PDB entry 8S7X | electron microscopy, 2.78 A resolution | chains C and F of the 11 polymer chains in the assembly

[Chain C (and F)]
Name: Methyl-coenzyme M reductase subunit alpha
Organism: Methanococcus maripaludis
Notes: EC 2.8.4.1; chain F of this document is another copy of the same molecule, construct and numbering; everything in this record applies to it too
Reference sequence: A0A2L1CBB0 (A0A2L1CBB0_METMI); numbering as in UniProt (aligned over 1-553)
Sequence (553 residues; row label = number of the first residue in the row):
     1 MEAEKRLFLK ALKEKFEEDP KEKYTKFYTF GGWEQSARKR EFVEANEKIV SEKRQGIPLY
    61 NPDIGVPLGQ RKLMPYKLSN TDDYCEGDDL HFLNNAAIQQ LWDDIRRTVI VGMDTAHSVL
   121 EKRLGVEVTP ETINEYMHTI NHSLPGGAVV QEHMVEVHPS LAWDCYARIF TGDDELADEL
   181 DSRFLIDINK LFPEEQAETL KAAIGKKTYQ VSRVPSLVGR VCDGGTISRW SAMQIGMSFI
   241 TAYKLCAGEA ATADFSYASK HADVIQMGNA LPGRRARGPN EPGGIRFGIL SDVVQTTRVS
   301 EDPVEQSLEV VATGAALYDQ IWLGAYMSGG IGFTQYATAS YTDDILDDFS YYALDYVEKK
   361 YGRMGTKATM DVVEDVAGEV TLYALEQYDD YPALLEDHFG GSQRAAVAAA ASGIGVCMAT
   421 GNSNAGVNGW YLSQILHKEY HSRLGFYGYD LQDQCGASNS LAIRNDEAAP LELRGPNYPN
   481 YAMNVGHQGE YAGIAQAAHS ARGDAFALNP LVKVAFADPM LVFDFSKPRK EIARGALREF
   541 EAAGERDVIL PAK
Unresolved in the structure: 1-3 (chain F: 1-58)
Modified / non-standard residues: H261 (N1-methylated histidine; MHS); R275 (5-methyl-arginine; AGM); Q403 (2-methyl-glutamine; MGN); G448 (thioglycin; GL3); C455 (S-methylcysteine; SMC)
Sequence notes: variant S51 (Ala in A0A2L1CBB0)
Small-molecule neighbours:
  - 1-thioethanesulfonic acid (COM): Y336, F446, Y447, G448
  - factor 430 (F43), molecule 1: A148, V149, Q151, M154, V155, M233, M237, I240
  - factor 430 (F43), molecule 2: S328, G329, G330, I331, G332, F333, T334, Q335, Y336, F399, G400, Q403, F446
  - FeFe cofactor (S5Q): H142, A148, V150, Q151, E152
  - Coenzyme B (TP7): R274, L323, M327, S328, F333, F446, M483, N484, V485

[Chain C / chain F interface]
Contacting residue pairs (183):
  K39(C) - M154(F)  hydrogen bond (side chain-backbone)
  K39(C) - E156(F)  salt bridge
  E41(C) - H158(F)  salt bridge
  F42(C) - E156(F)
  F42(C) - H158(F)
  F42(C) - P159(F)
  A45(C) - H158(F)
  A45(C) - S160(F)
  I49(C) - S160(F)
  I49(C) - W163(F)  hydrophobic
  K53(C) - W163(F)
  K53(C) - Y166(F)
  R54(C) - N141(F)
  R54(C) - W163(F)  hydrogen bond (side chain-backbone)
  R54(C) - C165(F)  hydrogen bond (side chain-backbone)
  R54(C) - Y166(F)
  Q55(C) - M520(F)
  G56(C) - R183(F)
  I57(C) - R183(F)
  P58(C) - N141(F)
  P58(C) - R183(F)
  P58(C) - F184(F)
  L59(C) - N141(F)
  L59(C) - H142(F)
  L59(C) - P145(F)  hydrophobic
  L59(C) - P159(F)
  L59(C) - A162(F)
  Y60(C) - H142(F)
  Y60(C) - E156(F)  hydrogen bond
  N61(C) - H142(F)  hydrogen bond (backbone-side chain)
  I64(C) - H138(F)
  I64(C) - T139(F)
  I64(C) - H142(F)
  G65(C) - V149(F)
  G65(C) - T241(F)
  V66(C) - V149(F)  hydrogen bond (backbone-backbone)
  V66(C) - V150(F)
  L68(C) - E152(F)
  G69(C) - E152(F)  hydrogen bond (backbone-side chain)
  Q70(C) - E152(F)  hydrogen bond (backbone-side chain)
  R71(C) - E152(F)
  R71(C) - H153(F)
  L73(C) - H153(F)
  M74(C) - H153(F)
  Y76(C) - H153(F)
  G87(C) - V155(F)
  D88(C) - V155(F)
  D88(C) - E156(F)  hydrogen bond (side chain-backbone)
  H91(C) - V155(F)
  F92(C) - V221(F)  hydrophobic
  L93(C) - L161(F)
  L93(C) - L217(F)  hydrophobic
  L93(C) - W230(F)  hydrophobic
  L93(C) - I549(F)
  N94(C) - E156(F)  hydrogen bond (side chain-backbone)
  N94(C) - V157(F)
  N94(C) - H158(F)  hydrogen bond (side chain-backbone)
  N94(C) - L161(F)
  N94(C) - I549(F)
  A96(C) - R546(F)
  A96(C) - L550(F)  hydrophobic
  Q99(C) - V221(F)
  Q99(C) - R546(F)
  Q99(C) - I549(F)
  W102(C) - V221(F)
  R106(C) - R220(F)
  R106(C) - V221(F)  hydrogen bond (side chain-backbone)
  R106(C) - C222(F)
  G146(C) - I331(F)
  G147(C) - I331(F)
  H153(C) - K72(F)
  H153(C) - Q335(F)
  V155(C) - G87(F)
  V155(C) - D88(F)
  V155(C) - H91(F)
  V155(C) - I331(F)
  V155(C) - Q335(F)
  E156(C) - D88(F)
  E156(C) - N94(F)  hydrogen bond (backbone-side chain)
  V157(C) - H91(F)
  V157(C) - L93(F)  hydrophobic
  V157(C) - N94(F)
  H158(C) - D89(F)  salt bridge
  H158(C) - N94(F)  hydrogen bond (backbone-side chain)
  L161(C) - L93(F)
  L161(C) - N94(F)
  L217(C) - R220(F)
  R220(C) - R106(F)
  R220(C) - L217(F)
  R220(C) - G219(F)
  R220(C) - R220(F)
  R220(C) - V221(F)
  R220(C) - R546(F)
  V221(C) - F92(F)  hydrophobic
  V221(C) - Q99(F)
  V221(C) - W102(F)  hydrogen bond (backbone-side chain)
  V221(C) - R106(F)  hydrogen bond (backbone-side chain)
  V221(C) - R220(F)
  V221(C) - Y326(F)
  C222(C) - A325(F)  hydrophobic
  C222(C) - Y326(F)
  D223(C) - R277(F)  salt bridge
  D223(C) - E281(F)
  D223(C) - Y326(F)
  G225(C) - R277(F)
  T226(C) - R277(F)
  T226(C) - A325(F)
  T226(C) - Y326(F)
  R229(C) - R277(F)
  R229(C) - Y326(F)
  R229(C) - M327(F)
  R229(C) - S328(F)
  W230(C) - L93(F)  hydrophobic
  W230(C) - S328(F)
  W230(C) - G329(F)
  W230(C) - G330(F)
  M233(C) - G329(F)
  Q234(C) - G329(F)
  Q234(C) - G330(F)
  A270(C) - A276(F)  hydrophobic
  R274(C) - R229(F)  hydrogen bond (backbone-side chain)
  A276(C) - R277(F)
  A276(C) - G278(F)
  R277(C) - D223(F)  salt bridge
  R277(C) - G225(F)
  R277(C) - T226(F)
  R277(C) - R229(F)
  R277(C) - A276(F)
  G278(C) - A276(F)  hydrogen bond (backbone-backbone)
  A325(C) - C222(F)  hydrophobic
  A325(C) - T226(F)
  Y326(C) - V221(F)
  Y326(C) - C222(F)
  Y326(C) - D223(F)
  Y326(C) - T226(F)
  Y326(C) - R229(F)
  M327(C) - R229(F)  hydrogen bond (backbone-side chain)
  S328(C) - R229(F)
  S328(C) - W230(F)  hydrogen bond (backbone-backbone)
  S328(C) - M233(F)
  G329(C) - W230(F)
  G329(C) - M233(F)
  G330(C) - W230(F)
  G330(C) - Q234(F)
  I331(C) - G146(F)
  I331(C) - G147(F)
  I331(C) - A148(F)  hydrophobic
  I331(C) - V155(F)
  T334(C) - V155(F)
  Q335(C) - H153(F)
  Q335(C) - M154(F)
  R538(C) - H158(F)
  R538(C) - V548(F)  hydrogen bond (side chain-backbone)
  R538(C) - I549(F)
  R538(C) - P551(F)
  F540(C) - L550(F)
  F540(C) - P551(F)
  E541(C) - P551(F)
  E541(C) - K553(F)
  A542(C) - R546(F)
  A543(C) - R546(F)  hydrogen bond (backbone-side chain)
  E545(C) - E545(F)
  E545(C) - R546(F)  salt bridge
  E545(C) - L550(F)
  R546(C) - Q99(F)  hydrogen bond
  R546(C) - R220(F)
  R546(C) - A543(F)  hydrogen bond (side chain-backbone)
  R546(C) - G544(F)
  R546(C) - E545(F)  salt bridge
  D547(C) - R538(F)
  V548(C) - R538(F)  hydrogen bond (backbone-side chain)
  I549(C) - L93(F)
  I549(C) - N94(F)
  I549(C) - A96(F)
  I549(C) - Q99(F)
  I549(C) - R538(F)
  L550(C) - A96(F)  hydrophobic
  L550(C) - R538(F)  hydrogen bond (backbone-side chain)
  L550(C) - F540(F)
  L550(C) - A542(F)  hydrophobic
  L550(C) - E545(F)
  P551(C) - R538(F)
  P551(C) - F540(F)
Also at the interface, not in a pair above, chain C (91 interface residues in all): N46, P67, K72, N95, A148, E152, W163, V218, G219, E281, F399, E539
Also at the interface, not in a pair above, chain F (88 interface residues in all): L68, L73, N95, D103, R168, V218, A270, P272, T334, E539, E541, D547

[Summary]
Chain C and chain F form an interface of 91 and 88 residues respectively, with 26 hydrogen bonds and 7 salt
bridges. Among the polar pairs are K39(C)-E156(F), E41(C)-H158(F) and H158(C)-D89(F). Ligands of chain C:
factor 430, 1-thioethanesulfonic acid, Coenzyme B and FeFe cofactor.
Both chains are Methyl-coenzyme M reductase subunit alpha (Methanococcus maripaludis). Entry 8S7X
(Methyl-coenzyme M reductase activation complex without the A2 component) was determined by electron
microscopy (same publication as 8S7V and 9H1L).
